PDB entry 8XSD | electron microscopy, 3.55 A resolution | chains G and J of the 9 polymer chains in the assembly

[Chain G]
Name: CR9 heavy chain
From: Homo sapiens
Sequence (115 residues; numbered 2 to 116; the number before each row is that of its first residue):
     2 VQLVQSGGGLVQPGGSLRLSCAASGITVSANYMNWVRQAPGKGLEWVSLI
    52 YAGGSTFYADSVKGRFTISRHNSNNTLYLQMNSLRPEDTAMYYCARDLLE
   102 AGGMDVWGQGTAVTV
Cystine bridges: Cys-22/Cys-95

[Chain J]
Name: CR9 light chain
From: Homo sapiens
Sequence (107 residues; row label = number of the first residue in the row):
     1 ELVLTQSPGTLSLSPGERATLSCRASLSVSSNFLAWYQQKPGQAPRLLVY
    51 GASSRATDIPDRISGSGSGTDFTLNISRLEPEDFAVYYCQYSDGSSWTFG
   101 QGTRLEI
Cystine bridges: Cys-23/Cys-89

[How chain G and chain J interact]
Residue-residue contacts - 26 pairs, chain G then chain J:
  Gly-44(G) / Gln-101(J)
  Leu-45(G) / Tyr-37(J)
  Leu-45(G) / Gln-39(J)
  Leu-45(G) / Tyr-88(J)  hydrophobic
  Leu-45(G) / Phe-99(J)
  Glu-46(G) / Phe-99(J)
  Trp-47(G) / Trp-97(J)  hydrophobic
  Trp-47(G) / Phe-99(J)
  Leu-50(G) / Trp-97(J)
  Tyr-52(G) / Gly-94(J)
  Phe-58(G) / Gly-94(J)
  Phe-58(G) / Trp-97(J)  hydrophobic
  Tyr-94(G) / Gln-39(J)
  Tyr-94(G) / Gln-43(J)  hydrogen bond (side chain-backbone)
  Leu-100(G) / Phe-33(J)  hydrophobic
  Leu-100(G) / Ser-92(J)
  Glu-101(G) / Tyr-50(J)
  Ala-102(G) / Tyr-50(J)  hydrophobic
  Gly-103(G) / Leu-47(J)
  Gly-104(G) / Leu-47(J)
  Met-105(G) / Leu-47(J)
  Asp-106(G) / Ala-44(J)
  Asp-106(G) / Pro-45(J)
  Val-107(G) / Ala-44(J)
  Trp-108(G) / Gln-43(J)
  Trp-108(G) / Ala-44(J)
Interface residues without a listed pair, chain G (19 interface residues in all): Gly-42, Lys-43
Interface residues without a listed pair, chain J (15 interface residues in all): Ala-35

[Overview]
Chain G and chain J form an interface of 19 and 15 residues respectively, with 1 hydrogen bond. The
hydrogen-bonded pair is Tyr-94(G)/Gln-43(J).
Here chain G is CR9 heavy chain and chain J is CR9 light chain, both from Homo sapiens. Entry 8XSD (BA.5 Spike
complex with CR9) was determined by electron microscopy, deposited together with 8Z86.
